4J74 - chain A; structure by X-ray diffraction, 1.20 A resolution.

# Chain A
Name: E3 ubiquitin-protein ligase Mdm2
Organism: Xenopus laevis
Notes: EC 6.3.2.-; fragment: N-terminal domain
UniProt: P56273 (MDM2_XENLA); numbering as in UniProt (aligned over 21-105)
Sequence (86 residues; each row starts with the number of its first residue):
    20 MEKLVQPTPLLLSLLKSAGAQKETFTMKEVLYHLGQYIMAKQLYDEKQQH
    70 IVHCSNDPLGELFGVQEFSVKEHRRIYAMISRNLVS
Construct notes: initiating methionine (20); engineered mutation L50 (Ile in P56273), H92 (Pro in P56273), I95 (Leu in P56273)
Small-molecule neighbours:
  - I18 ((4S,5R)-4,5-bis(4-chlorophenyl)-2-methyl-4,5-dihydro-1H-imidazole), molecule 1: L50, L53, G54, I57, Y63, F82, F87, V89, H92, I95, Y96
  - I18, molecule 2: Q55, M58, Y63, Q68
Reported in the primary citation:
  - conformationally variable residues (side-chain flip): M58, Y63

# In short
Bound to chain A: compound I18. From the paper: conformational variability at M58 and Y63.
Chain A is E3 ubiquitin-protein ligase Mdm2 (Xenopus laevis); the structure, The 1.2A crystal structure of
humanized Xenopus MDM2 with RO0503918 - a nutlin fragment, was determined by X-ray diffraction (same
publication as 4J7D and 4J7E).
